1IZ4 - chain A; structure by X-ray diffraction, 2.00 A resolution.

== Chain A ==
Name: Proliferating cell nuclear antigen
From: Pyrococcus furiosus
UniProtKB: O73947 (PCNA_PYRFU); residues 1-249 here = UniProt positions 1-249
Amino-acid sequence (249 residues; each row starts with the number of its first residue):
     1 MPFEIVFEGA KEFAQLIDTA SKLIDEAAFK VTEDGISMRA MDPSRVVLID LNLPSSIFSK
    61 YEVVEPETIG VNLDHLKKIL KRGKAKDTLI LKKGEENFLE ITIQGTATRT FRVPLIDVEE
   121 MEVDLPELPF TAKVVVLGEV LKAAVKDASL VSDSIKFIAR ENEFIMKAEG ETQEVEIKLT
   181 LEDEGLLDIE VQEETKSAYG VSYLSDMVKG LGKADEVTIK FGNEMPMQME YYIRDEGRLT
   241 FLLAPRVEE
Unresolved in the structure: 1, 121-125, 248-249
Sequence notes: engineered mutation L73 (Met in O73947), A143 (Asp in O73947)
Reported in the primary citation:
  - mutagenesis - D143A: decreased stability in response to trimer
  - mutagenesis - D143A: increased catalytic activity (Pol I reaction)
  - mutagenesis - D143A/D147A: abolished stability in response to monomer
  - mutagenesis - D143A/D147A: abolished catalytic activity on DNA synthesis by Pol I

== Overview ==
The paper reports that D143A reduces stability in response to trimer; D143A increases catalytic activity (Pol
I reaction).
Chain A is Proliferating cell nuclear antigen (Pyrococcus furiosus); the structure, Pyrococcus furiosus PCNA
mutant (Met73Leu/Asp143Ala): tetragonal form, was determined by X-ray diffraction, deposited together with
1IZ5.
